Entry 8KD7 (electron microscopy, 3.09 A resolution); this record covers chains R and X of the 16 polymer chains in the assembly.

== Chain R ==
Protein: Histone H2B 1.1
From: Xenopus laevis
UniProtKB: P02281 (H2B11_XENLA); residues 1-122 here correspond to UniProt positions 5-126 (UniProt number = residue number + 4)
Chain sequence (122 residues; row label = number of the first residue in the row):
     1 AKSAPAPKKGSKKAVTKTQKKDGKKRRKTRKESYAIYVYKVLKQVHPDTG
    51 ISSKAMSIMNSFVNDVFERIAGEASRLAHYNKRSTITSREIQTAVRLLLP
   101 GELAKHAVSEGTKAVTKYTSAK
Disordered / not traced: 1-28, 121-122
Differences from the reference sequence: engineered mutation Thr29 (Ser33 in P02281)

== Chain X ==
Molecule: 167bp DNA
Sequence (167 nucleotides; row label = number of the first residue in the row; numbers below 1 keep their minus sign (DG-93 is residue -93)):
   -93 GCGGTGGCGGCCGCTCTAGAACAGGATGTATATATCTGACACGTGCCTGG
   -43 AGACTAGGGAGTAATCCCCTTGGCGGTTAAAACGCGGGGGACAGCGCGTA
     7 CGTGCGTTTAAGCGGTGCTAGAGCTGTCTACGACCAATTGAGCGGCCTCG
    57 GCACCGGGATTCTCCAG
Disordered / not traced: -93 to -80

== How chain R and chain X interact ==
Pairs across the interface (10):
  Thr29(R) - DG50(X)  phosphate contact
  Arg30(R) - DC49(X)  hydrogen bond to the sugar
  Arg30(R) - DG50(X)  phosphate contact
  Lys31(R) - DC49(X)  phosphate contact
  Lys31(R) - DG50(X)  phosphate contact
  Ser33(R) - DC49(X)  phosphate contact
  Ile36(R) - DG48(X)  phosphate contact
  Ile36(R) - DC49(X)  phosphate contact
  Tyr37(R) - DG48(X)  sugar contact
  Lys40(R) - DG48(X)  salt bridge to the phosphate
Other interface residues (no listed pair), chain R (9 interface residues in all): Glu32, Thr85
Other interface residues (no listed pair), chain X (4 interface residues in all): DG38

== Overview ==
Chain R and chain X form an interface of 9 and 4 residues respectively; the contacts include 1 hydrogen bond
and 1 salt bridge. Polar contacts include Arg30(R)-DC49(X) and Lys40(R)-DG48(X).
Here chain R is Histone H2B 1.1 (Xenopus laevis) and chain X is 167bp DNA. Entry 8KD7 (Rpd3S in complex with
nucleosome with H3K36MLA modification and 167bp DNA) was determined by electron microscopy (same publication
as 8KC7, 8KD2, 8KD3, 8KD4, 8KD5 and 8KD6).
